7O35 - chains A and B; structure by X-ray diffraction, 1.80 A resolution.

== Chain A (and B) ==
Name: Nucleoprotein
From: Severe acute respiratory syndrome coronavirus 2
Notes: chain B of this document is another copy of the same molecule, construct and numbering; everything in this record applies to it too
UniProtKB: P0DTC9 (NCAP_SARS2); numbering as in UniProt (aligned over 247-364)
Chain sequence (136 residues; each row starts with the number of its first residue):
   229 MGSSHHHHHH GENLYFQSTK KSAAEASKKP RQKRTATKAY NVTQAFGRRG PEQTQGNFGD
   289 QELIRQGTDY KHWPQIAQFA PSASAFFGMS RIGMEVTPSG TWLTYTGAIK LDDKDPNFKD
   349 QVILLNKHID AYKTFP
Not modelled in the structure: 229-253 (chain B: 229-241)
Differences from the reference sequence: initiating methionine (229); expression tag (230-246)
From the paper describing this entry:
  - binding site for the ligand GTP: Arg259, Arg262, Met317, Trp330, Ala336, Lys338, Thr362
  - mutagenesis - W330A (K_d_ = 130 +/- 1 nM): decreased binding to Oligo-G
  - mutagenesis - W330A (K_d_ = 90 +/- 19 nM): unchanged binding to Oligo-U

== Chain A / chain B interface ==
Residue-residue contacts (130):
  Arg259(A) - Ala313(B)
  Arg259(A) - Met317(B)
  Gln260(A) - Gln306(B)  hydrogen bond (side chain-backbone)
  Gln260(A) - Phe307(B)
  Gln260(A) - Ala308(B)
  Gln260(A) - Pro309(B)
  Gln260(A) - Ser310(B)  hydrogen bond (backbone-backbone)
  Gln260(A) - Ala313(B)
  Gln260(A) - Met317(B)
  Gln260(A) - Ile337(B)
  Lys261(A) - Ala305(B)  hydrogen bond (side chain-backbone)
  Lys261(A) - Gln306(B)
  Lys261(A) - Ala308(B)  hydrogen bond (side chain-backbone)
  Arg262(A) - Ser310(B)  hydrogen bond (backbone-side chain)
  Arg262(A) - Ser312(B)
  Arg262(A) - Ala313(B)
  Thr263(A) - Ser312(B)
  Ala264(A) - Ser312(B)  hydrogen bond (backbone-side chain)
  Phe274(A) - Ser312(B)
  Phe274(A) - Ala313(B)  hydrophobic
  Phe274(A) - Gly316(B)
  Phe274(A) - Met317(B)  hydrophobic
  Arg277(A) - Gly316(B)  hydrogen bond (side chain-backbone)
  Gly278(A) - Arg319(B)  hydrogen bond (backbone-side chain)
  Pro279(A) - Arg319(B)
  Glu280(A) - Arg319(B)  hydrogen bond (backbone-side chain)
  Gln281(A) - Arg319(B)
  Gln283(A) - Arg319(B)  hydrogen bond (backbone-side chain)
  Gly284(A) - Gly316(B)
  Gly284(A) - Met317(B)
  Gly284(A) - Ser318(B)
  Asn285(A) - Ser318(B)
  Asn285(A) - Arg319(B)
  Asn285(A) - Ile320(B)  hydrogen bond (side chain-backbone)
  Phe286(A) - Phe315(B)
  Phe286(A) - Ile320(B)  hydrophobic
  Thr296(A) - Ser312(B)
  Trp301(A) - Ala311(B)
  Trp301(A) - Ser312(B)
  Ile304(A) - Phe315(B)
  Ala305(A) - Lys261(B)  hydrogen bond (backbone-side chain)
  Gln306(A) - Gln260(B)  hydrogen bond (backbone-side chain)
  Gln306(A) - Lys261(B)
  Phe307(A) - Gln260(B)
  Phe307(A) - Leu331(B)  hydrophobic
  Ala308(A) - Gln260(B)
  Ala308(A) - Lys261(B)  hydrogen bond (backbone-side chain)
  Ala308(A) - Ala311(B)  hydrophobic
  Ala308(A) - Phe314(B)  hydrophobic
  Ala308(A) - Phe315(B)
  Pro309(A) - Gln260(B)
  Pro309(A) - Phe314(B)
  Ser310(A) - Gln260(B)  hydrogen bond (backbone-backbone)
  Ser310(A) - Arg262(B)  hydrogen bond (side chain-backbone)
  Ala311(A) - Trp301(B)
  Ala311(A) - Ala308(B)  hydrophobic
  Ser312(A) - Arg262(B)
  Ser312(A) - Thr263(B)
  Ser312(A) - Ala264(B)  hydrogen bond (side chain-backbone)
  Ser312(A) - Phe274(B)
  Ser312(A) - Thr296(B)
  Ser312(A) - Trp301(B)
  Ala313(A) - Arg259(B)
  Ala313(A) - Gln260(B)
  Ala313(A) - Arg262(B)
  Ala313(A) - Phe274(B)  hydrophobic
  Phe314(A) - Pro309(B)
  Phe315(A) - Phe286(B)
  Phe315(A) - Ile304(B)
  Phe315(A) - Ala308(B)
  Gly316(A) - Phe274(B)
  Gly316(A) - Arg277(B)  hydrogen bond (backbone-side chain)
  Gly316(A) - Gly284(B)
  Met317(A) - Arg259(B)
  Met317(A) - Gln260(B)
  Met317(A) - Phe274(B)  hydrophobic
  Met317(A) - Gly284(B)
  Ser318(A) - Gly284(B)
  Ser318(A) - Asn285(B)
  Ser318(A) - Tyr333(B)  hydrogen bond
  Arg319(A) - Gly278(B)  hydrogen bond (side chain-backbone)
  Arg319(A) - Pro279(B)
  Arg319(A) - Glu280(B)  hydrogen bond (side chain-backbone)
  Arg319(A) - Gln283(B)  hydrogen bond (side chain-backbone)
  Arg319(A) - Asn285(B)
  Ile320(A) - Asn285(B)  hydrogen bond (backbone-side chain)
  Ile320(A) - Phe286(B)  hydrophobic
  Ile320(A) - Ile357(B)
  Gly321(A) - Ile357(B)
  Met322(A) - Leu353(B)  hydrophobic
  Met322(A) - Asn354(B)
  Ser327(A) - Lys338(B)  hydrogen bond (backbone-side chain)
  Thr329(A) - Lys338(B)
  Thr329(A) - Leu339(B)  hydrogen bond (backbone-backbone)
  Thr329(A) - Phe346(B)
  Trp330(A) - Ala336(B)  hydrophobic
  Trp330(A) - Ile337(B)
  Trp330(A) - Lys338(B)
  Leu331(A) - Phe307(B)  hydrophobic
  Leu331(A) - Ala336(B)
  Leu331(A) - Ile337(B)  hydrogen bond (backbone-backbone)
  Leu331(A) - Leu353(B)  hydrophobic
  Thr332(A) - Gly335(B)
  Tyr333(A) - Ser318(B)  hydrogen bond
  Tyr333(A) - Tyr333(B)  hydrophobic
  Tyr333(A) - Thr334(B)
  Tyr333(A) - Gly335(B)  hydrogen bond (backbone-backbone)
  Tyr333(A) - Ala336(B)
  Tyr333(A) - Ile337(B)  hydrophobic
  Thr334(A) - Tyr333(B)  hydrogen bond (side chain-backbone)
  Thr334(A) - Thr334(B)
  Gly335(A) - Thr332(B)
  Gly335(A) - Tyr333(B)  hydrogen bond (backbone-backbone)
  Ala336(A) - Trp330(B)  hydrophobic
  Ala336(A) - Leu331(B)
  Ala336(A) - Tyr333(B)
  Ile337(A) - Gln260(B)
  Ile337(A) - Trp330(B)
  Ile337(A) - Leu331(B)  hydrogen bond (backbone-backbone)
  Ile337(A) - Tyr333(B)  hydrophobic
  Lys338(A) - Ser327(B)  hydrogen bond (side chain-backbone)
  Lys338(A) - Gly328(B)
  Lys338(A) - Thr329(B)
  Lys338(A) - Trp330(B)
  Leu339(A) - Thr329(B)  hydrogen bond (backbone-backbone)
  Leu339(A) - Leu331(B)
  Phe346(A) - Thr329(B)
  Leu353(A) - Met322(B)  hydrophobic
  Leu353(A) - Leu331(B)  hydrophobic
  Ile357(A) - Ile320(B)
Other interface residues (no listed pair), chain A (56 interface residues in all): Asp341, Val350, Asn354, Asp358
Other interface residues (no listed pair), chain B (57 interface residues in all): Gln281, Thr282, Gly321, Val350, Asp358

== In short ==
The interface between chain A and chain B involves 56 residues on one side and 57 on the other, with 33
hydrogen bonds. Polar pairs include Gln260(A)-Gln306(B), Lys261(A)-Ala305(B) and Lys261(A)-Ala308(B). The
paper reports a binding site for the ligand GTP at Arg259(A), Arg262(A) and Met317(A) among others; W330A of
chain A reduces binding to Oligo-G.
Chain A and chain B are both Nucleoprotein (Severe acute respiratory syndrome coronavirus 2); the structure,
Crystal Structure of SARS-CoV-2 N-CTD in complex with GTP (I), was determined by X-ray diffraction together
with 7O05 and 7O36 from the same study.
